6LUK - chains A and C of the 5 polymer chains in the assembly; structure by X-ray diffraction, 2.05 A resolution.

Chain A (and C):
Protein: Atherin
Organism: Homo sapiens
Notes: fragment: SAM domain; chain C of this document is another copy of the same molecule, construct and numbering; everything in this record applies to it too
UniProt: Q6SPF0 (SAMD1_HUMAN); residues 459-526 here = UniProt positions 459-526
Sequence (69 residues; each row starts with the number of its first residue):
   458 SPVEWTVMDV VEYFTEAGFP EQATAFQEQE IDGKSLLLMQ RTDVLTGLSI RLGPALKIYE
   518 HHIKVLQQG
Sequence notes: expression tag (458)
UniProt features mapped onto this chain:
  - mutagenesis: R498 to K514 (Abolishes interaction with L3MBTL3)

Interface between chain A and chain C:
Pairs across the interface (25; chain A residue first):
  R498(A) with L495(C), hydrogen bond (side chain-backbone); Q497(C), hydrogen bond; D500(C), salt bridge
  L502(A) with D500(C)
  R508(A) with E485(C); Q486(C); E487(C)
  L509(A) with Q486(C), hydrogen bond (backbone-side chain); M496(C), hydrophobic; D500(C)
  G510(A) with Q486(C), hydrogen bond (backbone-backbone); E487(C); I488(C); S492(C), hydrogen bond (backbone-side chain)
  P511(A) with Q486(C); E487(C)
  L513(A) with S492(C); L495(C); M496(C), hydrophobic; D500(C)
  K514(A) with D489(C), salt bridge; K491(C); S492(C)
  E517(A) with L495(C)
  H518(A) with K491(C)
Other interface residues (no listed pair), chain A (11 interface residues in all): I507
Other interface residues (no listed pair), chain C (13 interface residues in all): G504, L505

Overview:
11 residues of chain A and 13 residues of chain C are in contact; the contacts include 5 hydrogen bonds and 2
salt bridges. Among the polar pairs are R498(A)-D500(C), K514(A)-D489(C) and R498(A)-L495(C).
Chain A and chain C are both Atherin (Homo sapiens); the structure, Crystal structure of the SAMD1 SAM domain
in another crystal form, was determined by X-ray diffraction (same publication as 6LUI and 6LUJ).
